PDB entry 8RTB | electron microscopy, 3.83 A resolution | chains B and E of the 9 polymer chains in the assembly

# Chain B
Protein: TrwK protein
Source organism: Escherichia coli
Reference sequence: O50330 (O50330_ECOLX); residues 1-823 here = UniProt positions 1-823
Sequence (823 residues; row label = number of the first residue in the row):
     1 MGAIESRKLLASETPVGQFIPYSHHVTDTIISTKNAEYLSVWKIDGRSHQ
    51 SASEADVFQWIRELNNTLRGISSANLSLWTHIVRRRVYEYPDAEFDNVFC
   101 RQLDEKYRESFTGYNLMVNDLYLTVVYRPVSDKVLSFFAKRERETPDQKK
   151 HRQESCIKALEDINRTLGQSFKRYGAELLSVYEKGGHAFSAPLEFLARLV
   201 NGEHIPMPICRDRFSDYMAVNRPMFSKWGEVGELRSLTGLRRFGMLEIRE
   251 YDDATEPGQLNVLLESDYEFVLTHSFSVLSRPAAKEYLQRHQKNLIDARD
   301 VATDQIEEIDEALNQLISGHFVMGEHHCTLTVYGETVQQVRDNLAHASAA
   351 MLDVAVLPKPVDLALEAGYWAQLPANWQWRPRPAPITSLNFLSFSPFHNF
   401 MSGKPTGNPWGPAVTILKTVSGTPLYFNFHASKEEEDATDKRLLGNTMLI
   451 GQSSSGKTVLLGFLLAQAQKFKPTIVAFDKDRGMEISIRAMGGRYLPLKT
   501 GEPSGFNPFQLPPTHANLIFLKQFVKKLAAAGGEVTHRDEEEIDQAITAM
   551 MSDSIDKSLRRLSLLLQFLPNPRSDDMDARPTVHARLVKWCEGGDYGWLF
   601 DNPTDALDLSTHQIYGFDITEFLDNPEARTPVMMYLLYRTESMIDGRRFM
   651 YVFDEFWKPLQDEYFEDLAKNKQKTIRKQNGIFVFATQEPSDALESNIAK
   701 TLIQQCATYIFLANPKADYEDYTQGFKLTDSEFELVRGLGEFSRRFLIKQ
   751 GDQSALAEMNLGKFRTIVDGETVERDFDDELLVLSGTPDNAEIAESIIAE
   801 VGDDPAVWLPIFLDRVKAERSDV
Unresolved in the structure: 1-14, 131-146, 236-239, 433-440, 499-606, 765-774, 822-823

# Chain E
Protein: TrwG protein
Source organism: Escherichia coli
Reference sequence: O50335 (O50335_ECOLX); numbering as in UniProt (aligned over 1-231)
Sequence (231 residues; each row starts with the number of its first residue):
     1 MSKKQPKPVKAEQLKSYYEESRGLERDLIGEFVKSRKTAWRVATASGLFG
    51 LLGMVCGIVGFSQPAPAPLVLRVDNATGAVDVVTTLREHESSYGEVVDTY
   101 WLNQYVLNREAYDYNTIQMNYDTTALLSAPAVQQDYYKLFDGSNARDRVL
   151 GNKARITVRVRSIQPNGRGQATVRFTTQQHNSNGTVEAPQHQIATIGYTY
   201 IGAPMRSSDRLLNPLGFQVTSYRADPEILNN
Unresolved in the structure: 1-12, 63-231
Sequence notes: conflict Ala188 (Arg in O50335)

# How chain B and chain E interact
Residue-residue contacts (13):
  Asn35(B) - Asp27(E)
  Asn35(B) - Ile29(E)
  Arg128(B) - Gly23(E)
  Arg128(B) - Leu24(E)
  Ser277(B) - Leu24(E)
  Glu286(B) - Tyr17(E)
  Tyr287(B) - Tyr17(E)  hydrophobic
  Glu325(B) - Tyr17(E)  hydrogen bond
  Trp377(B) - Leu24(E)
  Trp377(B) - Glu25(E)
  Gln378(B) - Glu25(E)
  Arg380(B) - Glu25(E)  salt bridge
  Pro385(B) - Tyr17(E)
Other interface residues (no listed pair), chain B (16 interface residues in all): Lys34, Leu279, Ser280, Pro282, Ala283, Arg290
Other interface residues (no listed pair), chain E (12 interface residues in all): Gln13, Lys15, Tyr18, Glu20, Arg26, Leu28

# Summary
Chain B and chain E form an interface of 16 and 12 residues respectively, with 1 hydrogen bond and 1 salt
bridge. Polar pairs include Arg380(B)-Glu25(E) and Glu325(B)-Tyr17(E).
Here chain B is TrwK protein and chain E is TrwG protein, both from Escherichia coli. Entry 8RTB (Extended
inner membrane complex (IMC) protomer structure (TrwM/VirB3-TrwK/VirB4-TrwI/VirB6-TrwG/VirB8-TrwE/VirB10) from
the fully-assembled R388 type IV secretion system) was determined by electron microscopy (same publication as
8RT4, 8RT5, 8RT6, 8RT7, 8RT8, 8RT9, 8RTA and 8RTD).
